7LMA - chains A and G of the 8 polymer chains in the assembly; structure by electron microscopy, 3.30 A resolution.

Chain A:
Protein: Telomerase reverse transcriptase
From: Tetrahymena thermophila
Notes: EC 2.7.7.49
UniProt: O77448 (TERT_TETTH); residue numbers follow UniProt; this construct covers 1-1117
Chain sequence (1117 residues; numbered 1 to 1117; the number before each row is that of its first residue):
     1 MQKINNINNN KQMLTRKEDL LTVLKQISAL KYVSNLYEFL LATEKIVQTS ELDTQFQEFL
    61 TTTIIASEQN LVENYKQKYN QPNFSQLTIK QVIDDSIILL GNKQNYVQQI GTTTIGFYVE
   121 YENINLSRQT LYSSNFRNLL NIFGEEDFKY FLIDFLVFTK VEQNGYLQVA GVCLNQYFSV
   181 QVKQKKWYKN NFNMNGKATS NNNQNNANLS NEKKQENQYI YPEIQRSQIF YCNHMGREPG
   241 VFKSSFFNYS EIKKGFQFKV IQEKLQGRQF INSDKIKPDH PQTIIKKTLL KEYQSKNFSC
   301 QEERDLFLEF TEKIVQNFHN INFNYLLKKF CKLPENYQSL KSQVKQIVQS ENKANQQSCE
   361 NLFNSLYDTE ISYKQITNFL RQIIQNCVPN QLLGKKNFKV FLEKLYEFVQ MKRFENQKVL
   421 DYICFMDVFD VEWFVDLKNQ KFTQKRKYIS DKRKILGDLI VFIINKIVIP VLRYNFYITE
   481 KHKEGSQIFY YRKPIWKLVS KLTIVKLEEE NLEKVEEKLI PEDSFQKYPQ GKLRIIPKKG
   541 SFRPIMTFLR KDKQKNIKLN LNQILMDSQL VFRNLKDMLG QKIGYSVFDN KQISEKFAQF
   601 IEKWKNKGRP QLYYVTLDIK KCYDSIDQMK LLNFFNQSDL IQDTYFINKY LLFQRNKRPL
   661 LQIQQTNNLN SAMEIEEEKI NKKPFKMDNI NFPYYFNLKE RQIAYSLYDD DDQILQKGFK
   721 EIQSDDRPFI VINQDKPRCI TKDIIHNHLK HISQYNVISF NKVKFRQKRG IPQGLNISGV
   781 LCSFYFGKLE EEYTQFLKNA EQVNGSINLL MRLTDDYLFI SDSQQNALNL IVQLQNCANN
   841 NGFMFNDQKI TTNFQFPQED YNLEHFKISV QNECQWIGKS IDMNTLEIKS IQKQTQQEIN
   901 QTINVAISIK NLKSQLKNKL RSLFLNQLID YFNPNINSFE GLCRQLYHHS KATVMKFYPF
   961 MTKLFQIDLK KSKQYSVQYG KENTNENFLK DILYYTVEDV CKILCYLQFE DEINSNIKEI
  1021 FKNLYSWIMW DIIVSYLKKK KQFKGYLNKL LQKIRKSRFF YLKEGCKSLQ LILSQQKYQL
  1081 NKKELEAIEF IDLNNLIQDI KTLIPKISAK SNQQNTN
Not modelled in the structure: 1-10, 180-215, 252-280, 664-686, 1111-1117
UniProt features mapped onto this chain:
  - binding site (Mg(2+)): Asp618, Asp815, Asp816
  - mutagenesis: Lys90 (K90A: Decreased reverse transcriptase activity), Asp94 (D94A: Decreased reverse transcriptase activity; does not affect DNA-binding), Lys103 (K103A: Does not affect reverse transcriptase activity), Arg137 (R137A: Decreased reverse transcriptase activity), Glu145 to Glu146 (Does not affect reverse transcriptase activity), Phe158 (F158A: Abolished reverse transcriptase activity), Gln168 (Q168A: Strongly decreased reverse transcriptase activity; strongly decreased DNA-binding; Q168E: Does not affect reverse transcriptase activity; Q168N: Decreased reverse transcriptase activity), Leu174 (L174A: Decreased reverse transcriptase activity), Phe178 (F178A: Strongly decreased reverse transcriptase activity; strongly decreased DNA-binding), Lys183 to Lys189 (Strongly decreased reverse transcriptase activity), Lys183 to Lys186 (Strongly decreased reverse transcriptase activity), Lys185 to Lys186 (Does not affect reverse transcriptase activity), 47 further mutagenesis entries in UniProt
What the authors report for this chain:
  - catalytic residues: Asp618, Asp815, Asp816
  - binding site for telomere DNA: Phe414, Asn904, Lys919
  - mutagenesis - Y231A, R413A, F414A, F414H, F414Y, E480A, R534A, R550A, K551A, K553A, K657A, R658A, Y694A, R921A: decreased catalytic activity
  - binding site for Telomerase RNA: Tyr231, Phe242, Arg413, Arg534, Arg550 to Asn560, Lys657, Arg658, Arg921

Chain G:
Protein: Telomerase associated protein p50
From: Tetrahymena thermophila
UniProt: D2CVN8 (TAP50_TETTS); residue numbers follow UniProt; this construct covers 1-422
Chain sequence (422 residues; numbered 1 to 422; the number before each row is that of its first residue):
     1 MKLLLQNQNI FQKLKNTLNG CIKKFYDTYQ DLEQMQKFEM IVEDKLLFRY SCSQSEMFSA
    61 QIQAHYLEKR VLQLTDGNVK YIVNFRDKGV LDKANFFDTP NNSLVIIRQW SYEIYYTKNT
   121 FQINLVIDEM RCIDIITTIF YCKLELDFTQ GIKGISKSSS FSNQIYEYSA QYYKAIQLLK
   181 KLLINDSYIS ELYNSTKSKQ QPRLFIFQSF KPKMNLAEQN LSRQFEQCQQ DDFGDGCLLQ
   241 IVNYTHQSLK QIENKNNSNQ IVNGQNEISK KKRVLKSNED LYKISLQKQL KIFQEEEIEL
   301 HSQSTIRNQT NQQLETFESD TSKRNSEKIL HSINELNTSK QKVNQMNSSQ HQIQKLENNN
   361 LNKNILNQIN ENDIKNELEE RQQQHLTQSF NSKAQLKKII TLKKNQDILL FKPQEQEGSK
   421 KY
Not modelled in the structure: 185-422

How chain A and chain G interact:
Contacting residue pairs (39):
  Thr88(A) with Asp98(G)
  Lys90(A) with Asp98(G)
  Tyr118(A) with Thr137(G)
  Glu120(A) with Thr137(G)
  Tyr121(A) with Ile135(G); Ile136(G); Thr137(G), hydrogen bond (backbone-backbone); Thr138(G)
  Glu122(A) with Met1(G)
  Asn123(A) with Met1(G); Asp134(G)
  Ile124(A) with Met1(G), hydrophobic; Leu104(G), hydrophobic; Asp134(G)
  Asn125(A) with Asp134(G), hydrogen bond (backbone-side chain)
  Arg128(A) with Asp134(G), salt bridge; Ile135(G), hydrogen bond (side chain-backbone)
  Gln129(A) with Phe97(G); Arg131(G); Ile133(G)
  Tyr132(A) with Phe97(G), hydrophobic
  Arg137(A) with Phe97(G), hydrogen bond (side chain-backbone)
  Asp643(A) with Ser55(G), hydrogen bond
  Thr644(A) with Lys13(G), hydrogen bond
  Phe646(A) with Leu4(G), hydrophobic; Gln8(G)
  Leu707(A) with Met57(G); Arg108(G)
  Tyr708(A) with Gln54(G), hydrogen bond (side chain-backbone); Ser55(G); Met57(G), hydrophobic
  Asp709(A) with Arg108(G), salt bridge
  Leu715(A) with Ile133(G), hydrophobic
  Pro737(A) with Met1(G), hydrophobic; Leu4(G), hydrophobic
  Arg738(A) with Leu4(G)
  Cys739(A) with Leu4(G); Asn7(G)
  Thr741(A) with Asn7(G), hydrogen bond (side chain-backbone)
Also at the interface, not in a pair above, chain G (22 interface residues in all): Ser59, Phe96, Ile106
From the paper, about this interface:
  - interface residues, chain A: Tyr121(A)

In short:
The interface between chain A and chain G involves 24 residues on one side and 22 on the other, with 8
hydrogen bonds and 2 salt bridges. Polar contacts include Arg128(A)-Asp134(G), Asp709(A)-Arg108(G) and
Asn125(A)-Asp134(G). From the paper: catalytic residues Asp618(A), Asp815(A) and Asp816(A); Y231A, R413A and
F414A of chain A, among others, reduce catalytic activity; 14 substitutions were tested in all.
Here chain A is Telomerase reverse transcriptase and chain G is Telomerase associated protein p50, both from
Tetrahymena thermophila. Entry 7LMA (Tetrahymena telomerase T3D2 structure at 3.3 Angstrom) was determined by
electron microscopy, deposited together with 7LMB.
